PDB entry 9CC7 | electron microscopy, 3.14 A resolution | chains F and G of the 10 polymer chains in the assembly

== Chain F ==
Name: PhiTE tail terminator protein
Organism: Pectobacterium phage phiTE
UniProtKB: K9L5Q6 (K9L5Q6_9CAUD); residue numbers follow UniProt; this construct covers 1-235
Chain sequence (235 residues; each row starts with the number of its first residue):
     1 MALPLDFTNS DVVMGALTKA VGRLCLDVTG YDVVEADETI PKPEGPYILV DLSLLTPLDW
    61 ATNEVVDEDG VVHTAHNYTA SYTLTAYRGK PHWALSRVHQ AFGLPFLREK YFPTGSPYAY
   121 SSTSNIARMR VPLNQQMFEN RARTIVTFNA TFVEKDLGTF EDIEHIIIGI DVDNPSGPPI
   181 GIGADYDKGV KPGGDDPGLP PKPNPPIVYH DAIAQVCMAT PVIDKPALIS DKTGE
Unresolved in the structure: 1-3, 219-235

== Chain G ==
Name: Tail tube protein
Organism: Pectobacterium phage phiTE
UniProtKB: K9L3Y2 (K9L3Y2_9CAUD); residues 1-160 here = UniProt positions 1-160
Chain sequence (160 residues; each row starts with the number of its first residue):
     1 MLNQSKILTL QAYDPAKVLV FIGGQRVSGF AADTKIVITR NNDNISVHAG VDGEISNALS
    61 RDNTGVMTLS LQNTAKWNGY LAQWQRQANV TGLIYLPVQV EGSQGLSLNT IGWIQKQPDL
   121 SYGTEVGQMD WEIGVLDAWL SPDQIQGIAA GITGLLGLDQ
Unresolved in the structure: 1-7, 149-160

== Chain F / chain G interface ==
Pairs across the interface (20):
  D6(F) - L8(G)
  F7(F) - L8(G)
  T8(F) - L8(G)
  T8(F) - T9(G)
  A75(F) - L10(G)  hydrophobic
  R108(F) - K17(G)
  T114(F) - K17(G)
  G115(F) - T9(G)
  G115(F) - Q11(G)
  S116(F) - A12(G)  hydrogen bond (backbone-backbone)
  P117(F) - L10(G)
  P117(F) - A12(G)
  Y118(F) - A12(G)
  A119(F) - Y13(G)
  A119(F) - D14(G)
  Y120(F) - P15(G)
  N149(F) - Y13(G)  hydrogen bond (side chain-backbone)
  A150(F) - A12(G)
  T151(F) - L10(G)
  T151(F) - Q11(G)
Interface residues without a listed pair, chain F (18 interface residues in all): L5, E109, V153
Interface residues without a listed pair, chain G (10 interface residues in all): A16

== In short ==
18 residues of chain F and 10 residues of chain G are in contact, with 2 hydrogen bonds. Among the polar pairs
are N149(F)-Y13(G) and S116(F)-A12(G).
Chain F is PhiTE tail terminator protein and chain G is Tail tube protein, both from Pectobacterium phage
phiTE; the structure, Bacteriophage PhiTE extended connector complex, was determined by electron microscopy,
deposited together with 9CB9, 9CBA, 9CUL, 9CUY and 9MJN.
